8CCZ - chains A and C; structure by X-ray diffraction, 1.95 A resolution.

# Chain A
Molecule: NAD-dependent protein deacetylase sirtuin-3, mitochondrial
Organism: Homo sapiens
Notes: EC 2.3.1.286
Reference sequence: Q9NTG7 (SIR3_HUMAN); residue numbers follow UniProt; this construct covers 118-399
Sequence (282 residues; numbered 118 to 399; the number before each row is that of its first residue):
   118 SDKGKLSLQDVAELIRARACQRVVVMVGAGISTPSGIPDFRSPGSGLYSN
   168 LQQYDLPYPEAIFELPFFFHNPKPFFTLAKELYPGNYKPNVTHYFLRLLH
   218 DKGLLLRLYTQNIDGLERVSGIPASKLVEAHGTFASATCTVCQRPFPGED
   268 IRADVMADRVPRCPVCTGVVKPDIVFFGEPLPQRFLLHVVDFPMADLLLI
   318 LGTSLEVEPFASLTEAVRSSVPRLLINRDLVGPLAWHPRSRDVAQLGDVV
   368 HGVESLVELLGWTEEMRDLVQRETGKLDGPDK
Unresolved in the structure: 118-121, 396-399
Ion coordination: Zn2+: C256, C259, C280, C283
What the authors report for this chain:
  - catalytic residues: H248 (citing earlier work)

# Chain C
Molecule: Protein Tat
Reference sequence: P12506 (TAT_HV1Z2); residue numbers follow UniProt; this construct covers 37-59
Sequence (23 residues; row label = number of the first residue in the row):
    37 AFITKGLGISYGRKKRRQRRRPS
Unresolved in the structure: 37-43, 58-59
Construct notes: engineered mutation A37 (Cys in P12506)
UniProt features mapped onto this chain:
  - region: F38 to G48 (Core), R49 to S59 (Interaction with the host capping enzyme RNGTT)
  - motif: R49 to R57 (Nuclear localization signal, RNA-binding (TAR), and protein transduction)
  - modified residue: K50 (N6-acetyllysine), K51 (N6-acetyllysine), R52 (Asymmetric dimethylarginine), R53 (Asymmetric dimethylarginine)

# Interface between chain A and chain C
Residue-residue contacts - 31 pairs, chain A then chain C:
  E177(A) with R52(C), salt bridge
  E181(A) with R52(C), salt bridge
  H248(A) with K50(C)
  V292(A) with K50(C), hydrogen bond (backbone-side chain)
  F293(A) with K50(C)
  F294(A) with K50(C); R52(C)
  G295(A) with R49(C), hydrogen bond (backbone-side chain); K50(C), hydrogen bond (backbone-backbone)
  E296(A) with R49(C); K50(C), hydrogen bond (backbone-backbone)
  F302(A) with Y47(C), hydrophobic
  H305(A) with Y47(C)
  V306(A) with G44(C)
  E323(A) with R52(C); R53(C), hydrogen bond (backbone-backbone)
  V324(A) with K50(C); K51(C)
  E325(A) with R49(C); K50(C); K51(C), hydrogen bond (backbone-backbone); R53(C), salt bridge
  P326(A) with Y47(C), hydrophobic; G48(C); R49(C)
  S329(A) with Y47(C); R53(C)
  L330(A) with Y47(C), hydrophobic
  A352(A) with R56(C)
  W353(A) with R55(C); R56(C)
Also at the interface, not in a pair above, chain A (23 interface residues in all): Y175, P297, L298, L347
Also at the interface, not in a pair above, chain C (11 interface residues in all): Q54
From the paper, about this interface:
  - interface residues, chain C: G48(C), K50(C)

# Summary
23 residues of chain A and 11 residues of chain C are in contact; the contacts include 6 hydrogen bonds and 3
salt bridges. Polar contacts include E177(A)-R52(C), E181(A)-R52(C) and E325(A)-R53(C). C256(A), C259(A),
C280(A) and C283(A) coordinate Zn2+. From the paper: the catalytic residue H248(A); interface residues G48(C)
and K50(C).
Chain A is NAD-dependent protein deacetylase sirtuin-3, mitochondrial (Homo sapiens) and chain C is Protein
Tat; the structure, Crystal structure of human Sirt3 in complex with an inhibiting HIV1 Tat-37-59 peptide, was
determined by X-ray diffraction together with 8CCW from the same study.
